9BE6 - chains D and J of the 10 polymer chains in the assembly; structure by electron microscopy, 3.00 A resolution.

[Chain D]
Name: Histone H2B type 1-J
Source organism: Homo sapiens
UniProt: P06899 (H2B1J_HUMAN); residues 44-122 here correspond to UniProt positions 48-126 (UniProt number = residue number + 4)
Amino-acid sequence (95 residues; each row starts with the number of its first residue):
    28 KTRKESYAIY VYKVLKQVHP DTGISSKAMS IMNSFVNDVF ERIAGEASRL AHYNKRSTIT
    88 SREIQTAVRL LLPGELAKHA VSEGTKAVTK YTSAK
Construct notes: expression tag (28-43); conflict Ser57 (Gly61 in P06899), Val66 (Ile70 in P06899)
UniProt features mapped onto this chain:
  - modified residue: Lys54 (N6,N6-dimethyllysine), Arg76 (Dimethylated arginine), Lys82 (N6,N6,N6-trimethyllysine), Arg83 (Omega-N-methylarginine), Arg89 (Omega-N-methylarginine), Lys105 (N6-(2-hydroxyisobutyryl)lysine), Thr112 (Phosphothreonine), Lys113 (N6-(2-hydroxyisobutyryl)lysine), Lys117 (N6-(2-hydroxyisobutyryl)lysine)
  - glycosylation: Ser109 (O-linked (GlcNAc) serine)
  - cross-link: Lys117 (Glycyl lysine isopeptide (Lys-Gly) (interchain with G-Cter in ubiquitin))

[Chain J]
Molecule: 145-nt DNA strand
Sequence (145 nucleotides; each row starts with the number of its first residue; numbers below 1 keep their minus sign (DA-72 is residue -72)):
   -72 ATCGATGTAT ATATCTGACA CGTGCCTGGA GACTAGGGAG TAATCCCCTT GGCGGTTAAA
   -12 ACGCGGGGGA CAGCGCGTAC GTGCGTTTAA GCGGTGCTAG AGCTGTCTAC GACCAATTGA
    48 GCGGCCTCGG CACCGGGATT CTGAT
Not modelled in the structure: 55-72

[Chain D / chain J interface]
Pairs across the interface - 11 pairs, chain D then chain J:
  Lys28(D) - DG51(J)  phosphate contact
  Thr29(D) - DG50(J)  phosphate contact
  Arg30(D) - DC49(J)  phosphate contact
  Arg30(D) - DG50(J)  phosphate contact
  Lys31(D) - DC49(J)  sugar contact
  Lys31(D) - DG50(J)  hydrogen bond to the phosphate
  Ser33(D) - DC49(J)  phosphate contact
  Ile36(D) - DG48(J)  phosphate contact
  Ile36(D) - DC49(J)  phosphate contact
  Tyr37(D) - DG48(J)  hydrogen bond to the phosphate
  Lys40(D) - DG48(J)  salt bridge to the phosphate
Other interface residues (no listed pair), chain D (9 interface residues in all): Glu32

[In short]
Chain D and chain J form an interface of 9 and 4 residues respectively, with 2 hydrogen bonds and 1 salt
bridge. Polar pairs include Lys31(D)-DG50(J), Tyr37(D)-DG48(J) and Lys40(D)-DG48(J).
Here chain D is Histone H2B type 1-J (Homo sapiens) and chain J is a 145-nt DNA strand. Entry 9BE6 (Cryo-EM
structure of Human Nucleosome collected by Leginon on Krios at 3.0 Angstrom resolution) was determined by
electron microscopy.
